Entry 8RQL (electron microscopy, 3.03 A resolution); this record covers chains A and B of the 5 polymer chains in the assembly.

# Chain A
Name: Guanine nucleotide-binding protein G(t) subunit alpha-3
Source organism: Homo sapiens
UniProtKB: A8MTJ3 (GNAT3_HUMAN); aligned in 2 segments with insertions or deletions, so no single offset holds: 1-57 ~ UniProt 1-57; 66-229 ~ UniProt 181-354
Sequence (229 residues; numbered 1 to 229; the number before each row is that of its first residue):
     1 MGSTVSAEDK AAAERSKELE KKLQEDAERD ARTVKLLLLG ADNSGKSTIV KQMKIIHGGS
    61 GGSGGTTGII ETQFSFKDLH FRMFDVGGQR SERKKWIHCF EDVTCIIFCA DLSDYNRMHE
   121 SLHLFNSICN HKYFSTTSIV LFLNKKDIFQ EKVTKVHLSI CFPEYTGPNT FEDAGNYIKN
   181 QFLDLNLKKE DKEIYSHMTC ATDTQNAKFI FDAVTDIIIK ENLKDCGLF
Unresolved in the structure: 1-3, 57-65
Sequence notes: conflict T4 (Gly in A8MTJ3), V5 (Ile in A8MTJ3), A7 (Ser in A8MTJ3), D9 (Ser in A8MTJ3), A11 (Glu in A8MTJ3), A12 (Ser in A8MTJ3), E14 (Lys in A8MTJ3), D42 (Gly in A8MTJ3), N43 (Glu in A8MTJ3), D102 (Gly217 in A8MTJ3), D111 (Ala226 in A8MTJ3), D114 (Ala229 in A8MTJ3), A207 (Val332 in A8MTJ3), I210 (Val335 in A8MTJ3); linker (58-65)
UniProt features mapped onto this chain:
  - region: K35 to A41, S44 to T48 (G1 motif), F81 to R90 (G3 motif)
  - binding site (GTP): G40, A41, S44 to S47, D85 to Q89
  - binding site (Mg(2+)): S47, T66
  - lipidation: G2 (N-myristoyl glycine)

# Chain B
Name: Guanine nucleotide-binding protein G(I)/G(S)/G(T) subunit beta-1
Source organism: Homo sapiens
UniProtKB: P62873 (GBB1_HUMAN); residues 19-357 here correspond to UniProt positions 2-340 (UniProt number = residue number - 17)
Sequence (358 residues; each row starts with the number of its first residue; numbering starts at 0):
     0 MHHHHHHLEV LFQGPGSSGS ELDQLRQEAE QLKNQIRDAR KACADATLSQ ITNNIDPVGR
    60 IQMRTRRTLR GHLAKIYAMH WGTDSRLLVS ASQDGKLIIW DSYTTNKVHA IPLRSSWVMT
   120 CAYAPSGNYV ACGGLDNICS IYNLKTREGN VRVSRELAGH TGYLSCCRFL DDNQIVTSSG
   180 DTTCALWDIE TGQQTTTFTG HTGDVMSLSL APDTRLFVSG ACDASAKLWD VREGMCRQTF
   240 TGHESDINAI CFFPNGNAFA TGSDDATCRL FDLRADQELM TYSHDNIICG ITSVSFSKSG
   300 RLLLAGYDDF NCNVWDALKA DRAGVLAGHD NRVSCLGVTD DGMAVATGSW DSFLKIWN
Unresolved in the structure: 0-19
Sequence notes: initiating methionine (0); expression tag (1-18)
UniProt features mapped onto this chain:
  - modified residue: S19 (N-acetylserine), H283 (Phosphohistidine)

# How chain A and chain B interact
Pairs across the interface (39; chain A residue first):
  A12(A) with N105(B)
  A13(A) with N105(B)
  R15(A) with V107(B), hydrogen bond (side chain-backbone); H108(B)
  S16(A) with N105(B); K106(B), hydrogen bond (side chain-backbone)
  L19(A) with K106(B); H108(B)
  L23(A) with G70(B); L72(B); K95(B); I97(B), hydrophobic
  A27(A) with L72(B), hydrophobic
  T66(A) with L134(B), hydrogen bond (backbone-backbone); D135(B); N136(B)
  T67(A) with N136(B)
  I69(A) with W116(B)
  F84(A) with W116(B), hydrophobic
  R93(A) with Y162(B); D203(B), salt bridge
  K95(A) with Y162(B); M205(B); C221(B); D245(B), salt bridge; N247(B)
  W96(A) with L134(B); Y162(B)
  H98(A) with K74(B), hydrogen bond (backbone-side chain); Y76(B), hydrogen bond (backbone-side chain); M118(B); W349(B)
  C99(A) with K74(B); Y76(B); Q92(B), hydrogen bond
  F100(A) with W116(B), hydrophobic
  E101(A) with K74(B); W349(B)
  Y133(A) with R331(B), hydrogen bond
Other interface residues (no listed pair), chain A (25 interface residues in all): D9, E20, Q24, D26, K35, D102
Other interface residues (no listed pair), chain B (28 interface residues in all): A73, T104, A109, D263

# In short
The interface between chain A and chain B involves 25 residues on one side and 28 on the other; the contacts
include 7 hydrogen bonds and 2 salt bridges. Polar contacts include R93(A)-D203(B), K95(A)-D245(B) and
R15(A)-V107(B).
Chain A is Guanine nucleotide-binding protein G(t) subunit alpha-3 and chain B is Guanine nucleotide-binding
protein G(I)/G(S)/G(T) subunit beta-1, both from Homo sapiens; the structure, TAS2R14 receptor bound to
flufenamic acid and gustducin, was determined by electron microscopy.
